Entry 4P6I (X-ray diffraction, 2.30 A resolution); this record covers chains A and F of the 6 polymer chains in the assembly.

Chain A:
Protein: CRISPR-associated endoribonuclease Cas2
Organism: Escherichia coli
Notes: EC 3.1.-.-
Reference sequence: P45956 (CAS2_ECOLI); residues 1-94 here = UniProt positions 1-94
Chain sequence (103 residues; numbered 1 to 103; the number before each row is that of its first residue):
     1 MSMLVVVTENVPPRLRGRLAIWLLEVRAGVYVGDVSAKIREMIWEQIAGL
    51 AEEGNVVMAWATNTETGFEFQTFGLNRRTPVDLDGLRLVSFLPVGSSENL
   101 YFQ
Not modelled in the structure: 102-103
Construct notes: expression tag (95-103)
Swiss-Prot annotation at these positions:
  - mutagenesis: Glu9 (E9A/R: No effect on spacer acquisition, Cas1-Cas2 complex formation or CRISPR DNA-binding by complex), Asn10 (N10A: No effect on spacer acquisition), Arg14 to Arg16 (No in vivspacer acquisition, significantly decreased protospacer binding), Arg14 (R14A: Slight decrease in spacer acquisition), Arg16 (R16A: Slight decrease in spacer acquisition; R16E: Dramatically decreased spacer acquisition in vivo), Arg18 (R18A: Very little spacer acquisition), Arg27 (R27A: Slight decrease in spacer acquisition), Lys38 to Arg40 (Very little in vivo spacer acquisition), Glu65 (E65A: No effect on spacer acquisition; E65R: Slight decrease in spacer acquisition, Cas1-Cas2 complex formation or CRISPR DNA-binding by complex. Loss of spacer acquisition; when associated with R-84), Arg77 to Arg78 (No spacer acquisition, significantly decreased protospacer binding), Arg77 (R77E: No change in spacer acquisition in vivo), Arg78 (R78E: Dramatically decreased spacer acquisition in vivo), 2 further mutagenesis entries in UniProt
From the paper describing this entry:
  - catalytic residues: Glu9 (citing earlier work)
  - mutagenesis - E9A: unchanged binding to CRISPR-associated endonuclease Cas1 (chain F)
  - mutagenesis - E9A, E65R: unchanged binding to CRISPR DNA

Chain F:
Protein: CRISPR-associated endonuclease Cas1
Organism: Escherichia coli
Notes: EC 3.1.-.-
Reference sequence: Q46896 (CAS1_ECOLI); residue numbers follow UniProt; this construct covers 1-305
Chain sequence (305 residues; row label = number of the first residue in the row):
     1 MTWLPLNPIPLKDRVSMIFLQYGQIDVIDGAFVLIDKTGIRTHIPVGSVA
    51 CIMLEPGTRVSHAAVRLAAQVGTLLVWVGEAGVRVYASGQPGGARSDKLL
   101 YQAKLALDEDLRLKVVRKMFELRFGEPAPARRSVEQLRGIEGSRVRATYA
   151 LLAKQYGVTWNGRRYDPKDWEKGDTINQCISAATSCLYGVTEAAILAAGY
   201 APAIGFVHTGKPLSFVYDIADIIKFDTVVPKAFEIARRNPGEPDREVRLA
   251 CRDIFRSSKTLAKLIPLIEDVLAAGEIQPPAPPEDAQPVAIPLPVSLGDA
   301 GHRSS
Not modelled in the structure: 1-3, 170-173, 284-305
Swiss-Prot annotation at these positions:
  - binding site (Mg(2+)): Glu141, His208, Asp221
  - mutagenesis: Tyr22 (Y22A: Slightly decreased spacer acquisition in vivo; Y22F: Nearly wild-type spacer acquisition in vivo), Arg41 (R41E: Dramatically decreased spacer acquisition in vivo), Arg59 (R59A: Loss of spacer acquisition in vivo, decreased protospacer binding; R59D: Dramatically decreased spacer acquisition in vitro, 250-fold decreased affinity for protospacer DNA), Arg66 (R66D: Dramatically decreased spacer acquisition in vitro, 250-fold decreased affinity for protospacer DNA; R66E: Dramatically decreased spacer acquisition in vivo), Arg84 (R84A: Decreased spacer acquisition in vivo; R84E: Dramatically decreased spacer acquisition in vivo), Glu141 (E141A: No cleavage of any substrates, no restoration of UV or mitomycin C (MMC) resistance. Loss of spacer acquisition in vivo), Tyr149 (Y149A: No effect on in vitro protospacer integration), Tyr165 (Y165A: No effect on in vitro protospacer integration. Alone significantly decreased protospacer acquisition in vivo ...), Trp170 (W170A: Alone significantly decreased protospacer acquisition in vivo. Decreased protospacer binding; in association with A-170), Thr184 (T184A: No cleavage of any substrates), Tyr188 (Y188A: Partial inhibition of cleavage. No effect on in vitro protospacer integration. Significantly decreased protospacer acquisition in vivo), His208 (H208A: No cleavage of any substrates, no restoration of UV or MMC resistance. Loss of spacer acquisition in vivo), 13 further mutagenesis entries in UniProt
From the paper describing this entry:
  - mutagenesis - R252E: unchanged stability
  - mutagenesis - R252E: decreased binding to CRISPR DNA

Interface between chain A and chain F:
Residue-residue contacts - 27 pairs, chain A then chain F:
  Glu65(A) - Arg252(F)  salt bridge
  Glu65(A) - Asp253(F)
  Glu65(A) - Arg256(F)  salt bridge
  Leu83(A) - Leu20(F)  hydrophobic
  Asp84(A) - Arg245(F)  salt bridge
  Asp84(A) - Leu249(F)
  Asp84(A) - Arg252(F)  hydrogen bond (backbone-side chain)
  Leu86(A) - Val15(F)  hydrophobic
  Leu86(A) - Ile18(F)  hydrophobic
  Leu86(A) - Arg252(F)
  Leu88(A) - His43(F)
  Val89(A) - Arg41(F)
  Val89(A) - Thr42(F)
  Val89(A) - His43(F)  hydrogen bond (backbone-backbone)
  Ser90(A) - Ile40(F)
  Ser90(A) - Arg41(F)
  Ser90(A) - Thr42(F)  hydrogen bond
  Phe91(A) - Ile40(F)
  Phe91(A) - Arg41(F)  hydrogen bond (backbone-backbone)
  Pro93(A) - Gly39(F)
  Pro93(A) - Arg41(F)
  Ser97(A) - Asp29(F)  hydrogen bond
  Asn99(A) - Asp29(F)
  Tyr101(A) - Gln24(F)
  Tyr101(A) - Asp26(F)
  Tyr101(A) - Ile35(F)
  Tyr101(A) - Arg41(F)
Other interface residues (no listed pair), chain A (17 interface residues in all): Thr64, Val81, Gly85, Leu92, Val94
Other interface residues (no listed pair), chain F (23 interface residues in all): Met17, Phe19, Ile28, Val33, Ile44, Pro45
From the paper, about this interface:
  - hot spots on chain A (mutagenesis) - E65R: unchanged binding to CRISPR-associated endonuclease Cas1 (chain F)
  - interface residues, chain F: Arg245(F), Arg256(F)

In short:
17 residues of chain A and 23 residues of chain F are in contact, with 5 hydrogen bonds and 3 salt bridges.
Among the polar pairs are Glu65(A)-Arg252(F), Glu65(A)-Arg256(F) and Asp84(A)-Arg245(F). From the paper: the
catalytic residue Glu9(A); R252E of chain F reduces binding to CRISPR DNA; 3 substitutions were tested in all.
Chain A is CRISPR-associated endoribonuclease Cas2 and chain F is CRISPR-associated endonuclease Cas1, both
from Escherichia coli; the structure, Crystal structure of the Cas1-Cas2 complex from Escherichia coli, was
determined by X-ray diffraction.
